PDB entry 2HTM | X-ray diffraction, 2.30 A resolution | chains A and E of the 4 polymer chains in the assembly

== Chain A ==
Name: Thiazole biosynthesis protein thiG
Source organism: Thermus thermophilus
UniProt: Q5SKG7 (THIG_THET8); residues 1-268 here = UniProt positions 1-268
Chain sequence (268 residues; row label = number of the first residue in the row):
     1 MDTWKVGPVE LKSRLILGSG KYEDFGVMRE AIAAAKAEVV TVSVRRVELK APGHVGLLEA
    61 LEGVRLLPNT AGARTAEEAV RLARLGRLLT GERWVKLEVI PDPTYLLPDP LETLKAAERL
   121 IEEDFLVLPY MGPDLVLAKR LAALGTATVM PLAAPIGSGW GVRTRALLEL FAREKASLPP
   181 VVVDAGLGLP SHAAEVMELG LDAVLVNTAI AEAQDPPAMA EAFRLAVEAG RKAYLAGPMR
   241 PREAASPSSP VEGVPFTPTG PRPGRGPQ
Disordered / not traced: 49-55, 242-268
Curated features (UniProtKB/Swiss-Prot):
  - active site: K96 (Schiff-base intermediate with DXP)
  - binding site (1-deoxy-D-xylulose 5-phosphate): G157, A185, G186, N207, T208

== Chain E ==
Name: Putative thiamine biosynthesis protein ThiS
Source organism: Thermus thermophilus
UniProt: Q5SKG8 (Q5SKG8_THET8); numbering as in UniProt (aligned over 1-64)
Chain sequence (64 residues; each row starts with the number of its first residue):
     1 MVWLNGEPRP LEGKTLKEVL EEMGVELKGV AVLLNEEAFL GLEVPDRPLR DGDVVEVVAL
    61 MQGG
Sequence notes: modified residue (1, 23, 61)
Modified positions: Mse1 (selenomethionine; parent Met); Mse23 (selenomethionine; parent Met); Mse61 (selenomethionine; parent Met)

== How chain A and chain E interact ==
Pairs across the interface (51):
  S19(A) with Q62(E), hydrogen bond (backbone-side chain); G63(E), hydrogen bond (side chain-backbone)
  G20(A) with G63(E)
  K21(A) with Q62(E)
  Y22(A) with Q62(E)
  T41(A) with G63(E); G64(E)
  V42(A) with Mse61(E); G63(E)
  S43(A) with A59(E); L60(E); Mse61(E), hydrogen bond (backbone-backbone); Q62(E); G63(E)
  V44(A) with V58(E), hydrophobic; A59(E)
  R45(A) with V58(E); A59(E), hydrogen bond (backbone-backbone); Mse61(E)
  R46(A) with N5(E); G6(E); E56(E), salt bridge; V57(E); Mse61(E)
  V47(A) with N5(E); V25(E), hydrophobic; V30(E), hydrophobic; V57(E), hydrogen bond (backbone-backbone); V58(E); A59(E)
  L57(A) with L60(E); Mse61(E)
  L58(A) with L60(E), hydrophobic
  N69(A) with G63(E); G64(E), hydrogen bond (side chain-backbone)
  R81(A) with L33(E); E36(E), salt bridge
  L85(A) with L33(E), hydrophobic; A38(E), hydrophobic
  L88(A) with A31(E), hydrophobic; A38(E), hydrophobic; F39(E); L40(E), hydrophobic
  L89(A) with G29(E); A31(E), hydrophobic; V58(E); A59(E), hydrophobic; L60(E)
  T90(A) with L60(E)
  K96(A) with G64(E), hydrogen bond (side chain-backbone)
  N207(A) with G64(E), hydrogen bond (side chain-backbone)
Interface residues without a listed pair, chain A (26 interface residues in all): G18, F25, M28, L66, L205
Interface residues without a listed pair, chain E (22 interface residues in all): Mse23, V32

== Overview ==
The interface between chain A and chain E involves 26 residues on one side and 22 on the other, with 8
hydrogen bonds and 2 salt bridges. Polar pairs include R46(A)-E56(E), R81(A)-E36(E) and S19(A)-Q62(E).
Here chain A is Thiazole biosynthesis protein thiG and chain E is Putative thiamine biosynthesis protein ThiS,
both from Thermus thermophilus. Entry 2HTM (Crystal structure of TTHA0676 from Thermus thermophilus HB8) was
determined by X-ray diffraction.
